Entry 3A11 (X-ray diffraction, 2.50 A resolution); this record covers chains C and E of the 6 polymer chains in the assembly.

== Chain C (and E) ==
Name: Translation initiation factor eIF-2B, delta subunit
Organism: Thermococcus kodakaraensis
Notes: EC 5.3.1.-; chain E of this document is another copy of the same molecule, construct and numbering; everything in this record applies to it too
UniProt: Q5JFM9 (Q5JFM9_PYRKO); numbering as in UniProt (aligned over 1-322)
Sequence (338 residues; row label = number of the first residue in the row; numbers below 1 keep their minus sign (Met-15 is residue -15)):
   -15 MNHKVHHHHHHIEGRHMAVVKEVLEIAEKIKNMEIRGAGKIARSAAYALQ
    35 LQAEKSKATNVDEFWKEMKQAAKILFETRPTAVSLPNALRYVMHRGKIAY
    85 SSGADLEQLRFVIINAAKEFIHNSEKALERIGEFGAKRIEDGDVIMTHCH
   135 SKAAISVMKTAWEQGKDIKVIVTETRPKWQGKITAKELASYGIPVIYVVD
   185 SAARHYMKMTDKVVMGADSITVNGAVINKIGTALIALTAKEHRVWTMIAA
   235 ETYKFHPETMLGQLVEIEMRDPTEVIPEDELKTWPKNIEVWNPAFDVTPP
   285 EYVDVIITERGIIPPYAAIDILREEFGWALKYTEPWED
Disordered / not traced: -15 to 1, 247-250
Construct notes: expression tag (-15 to 0)
From the paper describing this entry:
  - mutagenesis - R227E: decreased catalytic activity
  - mutagenesis - C133A, C133S, D202N: abolished catalytic activity
  - mutagenesis - D202N: abolished binding to alpha-R15P (proposed by the authors, not directly observed)
  - catalytic residues: Asp202 (proposed by the authors, not directly observed)

== How chain C and chain E interact ==
Residue-residue contacts (27):
  Arg114(C) - Tyr316(E)
  Glu117(C) - Tyr316(E)
  Phe118(C) - Tyr316(E)
  Arg122(C) - Thr243(E)  hydrogen bond (side chain-backbone)
  Arg122(C) - Met244(E)
  Arg122(C) - Leu245(E)  hydrogen bond (side chain-backbone)
  Arg122(C) - Gly246(E)
  Lys196(C) - Gly246(E)
  Arg227(C) - Pro283(E)
  Arg227(C) - Tyr286(E)  hydrogen bond
  Trp229(C) - Leu245(E)
  Trp229(C) - Gly246(E)
  Asp288(C) - Asn207(E)
  Val289(C) - Asn207(E)
  Glu293(C) - Tyr316(E)
  Arg294(C) - Leu314(E)
  Pro298(C) - Val206(E)
  Pro298(C) - Asn207(E)
  Pro298(C) - Ile303(E)
  Tyr300(C) - Asn207(E)  hydrogen bond (side chain-backbone)
  Tyr300(C) - Tyr300(E)
  Ala301(C) - Ile303(E)  hydrophobic
  Asp304(C) - Arg307(E)  salt bridge
  Glu308(C) - Arg307(E)  salt bridge
  Glu308(C) - Ala313(E)
  Glu308(C) - Leu314(E)
  Glu309(C) - Leu314(E)
Interface residues without a listed pair, chain C (19 interface residues in all): Glu124, Ile296
Interface residues without a listed pair, chain E (16 interface residues in all): Asp304, Lys315

== In short ==
The interface between chain C and chain E involves 19 residues on one side and 16 on the other, with 4
hydrogen bonds and 2 salt bridges. Polar contacts include Asp304(C)-Arg307(E), Glu308(C)-Arg307(E) and
Arg122(C)-Thr243(E). From the paper: the catalytic residue Asp202(C); C133A, C133S and D202N of chain C
abolish catalytic activity.
Chain C and chain E are both Translation initiation factor eIF-2B, delta subunit (Thermococcus kodakaraensis);
the structure, Crystal structure of ribose-1,5-bisphosphate isomerase from Thermococcus kodakaraensis KOD1,
was determined by X-ray diffraction, deposited together with 3VM6 and 3A9C.
